9ASI - chains E and T of the 12 polymer chains in the assembly; structure by electron microscopy, 2.79 A resolution.

[Chain E]
Protein: CRISPR system Cms protein Csm2
From: Lactococcus lactis subsp. lactis
UniProt: L0CFW2 (L0CFW2_LACLL); residues 12-150 here correspond to UniProt positions 2-140 (UniProt number = residue number - 10)
Sequence (150 residues; numbered 1 to 150; the number before each row is that of its first residue):
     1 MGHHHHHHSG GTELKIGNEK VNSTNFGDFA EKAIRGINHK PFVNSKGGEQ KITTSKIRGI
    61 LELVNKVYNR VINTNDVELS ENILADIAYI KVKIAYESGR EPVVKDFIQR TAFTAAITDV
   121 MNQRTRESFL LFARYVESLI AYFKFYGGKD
Disordered / not traced: 1-11, 150
Sequence notes: expression tag (1-11)

[Chain T]
Molecule: Target RNA
Sequence (36 nucleotides; row label = number of the first residue in the row):
     7 CUUCUUCAGG UUGGACAGCU GGUGCUGCCA AGAGCA
Disordered / not traced: 36-42

[Interface between chain E and chain T]
Contacting residue pairs (8; chain E residue first):
  Lys56(E) with C7(T), salt bridge to the phosphate; U8(T), salt bridge to the phosphate
  Arg58(E) with U11(T), hydrogen bond to the sugar
  Arg100(E) with C7(T), salt bridge to the phosphate
  Glu101(E) with C7(T), phosphate contact
  Lys149(E) with U8(T), phosphate contact; U9(T), salt bridge to the phosphate; C10(T), salt bridge to the phosphate
Other interface residues (no listed pair), chain E (6 interface residues in all): Ser55

[In short]
The interface between chain E and chain T involves 6 residues on one side and 5 on the other; the contacts
include 1 hydrogen bond and 5 salt bridges. Among the polar pairs are Arg58(E)-U11(T), Lys56(E)-C7(T) and
Lys56(E)-U8(T).
Here chain E is CRISPR system Cms protein Csm2 (Lactococcus lactis subsp. lactis) and chain T is Target RNA.
Entry 9ASI (Cryo-EM structure of the active Lactococcus lactis Csm bound to target in pre-cleavage stage) was
determined by electron microscopy, deposited together with 9ASH.
